Entry 6T56 (X-ray diffraction, 1.31 A resolution); this record covers chains L and H of the 3 polymer chains in the assembly.

[Chain L]
Protein: Prothrombin
Organism: Homo sapiens
Notes: EC 3.4.21.5
UniProtKB: P00734 (THRB_HUMAN); the construct lacks a stretch of the UniProt sequence, so the offset changes along the chain: -4 to 0 = UniProt 328-332; 1-14 = UniProt 336-349
Amino-acid sequence (36 residues; each row starts with the number of its first residue; a row labelled like 14A-14M holds insertion residues (14A, then the next letters in order); numbers below 1 keep their minus sign (Thr-4 is residue -4)):
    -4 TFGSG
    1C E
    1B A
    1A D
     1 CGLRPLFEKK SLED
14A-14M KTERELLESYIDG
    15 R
Unresolved in the structure: -4 to 0, 15
Curated features (UniProtKB/Swiss-Prot):
  - site: Arg15 (Cleavage)

[Chain H]
Protein: Prothrombin
Organism: Homo sapiens
Notes: EC 3.4.21.5
UniProtKB: P00734 (THRB_HUMAN); the construct lacks a stretch of the UniProt sequence and is renumbered around it, so the offset changes along the chain: 16-36 = UniProt 364-384; 37-60 = UniProt 386-409; 61-77 = UniProt 419-435; 78-97 = UniProt 437-456; 7 more segments
Amino-acid sequence (259 residues; row label = number of the first residue in the row; note: 3 numbers in that range are skipped by the numbering (no residue carries them; nothing is unmodelled there); a row labelled like 60A-60I holds insertion residues (60A, then the next letters in order)):
    16 IVEGSDAEIG MSPWQVMLFR K
   36A S
    37 PQELLCGASL ISDRWVLTAA HCLL
60A-60I YPPWDKNFT
    61 ENDLLVRIGK HSRTRYE
   77A R
    78 NIEKISMLEK IYIHPRYNWR
   97A E
    98 NLDRDIALMK LKKPVAFSDY IHPVCLPDRE TA
129A-129C ASL
   130 LQAGYKGRVT GWGNLKET
147A-147G WTANVGK
   150 GQPSVLQVVN LPIVERPVCK DSTRIRITDN MFCAG
  184A Y
   185 KP
186A-186D DEGK
   187 RGDACEGDSG GPFVMKSP
204A-204B FN
   205 NRWYQMGIVS WGE
   219 GCD
  221A R
   222 DGKYGFYTHV FRLKKWIQKV IDQFGE
Unresolved in the structure: 147A-147G, 246-247
Curated features (UniProtKB/Swiss-Prot):
  - region: Ala183 to Val200 (High affinity receptor-binding region which is also known as the TP508 peptide)
  - active site (Charge relay system): His57, Asp102, Ser195
  - glycosylation: Asn60G (N-linked (GlcNAc...) (complex) asparagine)
Cystine bridges: Cys42-Cys58, Cys168-Cys182, Cys191-Cys220
Glycans and other covalent adducts: N-acetylglucosamine (NAG) linked to Asn60G
Ion coordination: Na+ site 1: Lys169, Thr172, Phe204A; Na+ site 2: Arg221A, Lys224
Ligand contacts:
  - benzylamine (ABN), molecule 1: Tyr60A, Arg97, Glu97A, Asn98, Leu99, Ile174, Trp215
  - benzylamine (ABN), molecule 2: Asp189, Ala190, Cys191, Glu192, Val213, Ser214, Trp215, Gly216, Gly219, Cys220, Gly226, Phe227

[How chain L and chain H interact]
Residue-residue contacts (64):
  Cys1(L) - Pro120(H)
  Cys1(L) - Val121(H)
  Cys1(L) - Cys122(H)  disulfide
  Cys1(L) - Arg206(H)  hydrogen bond (backbone-side chain)
  Asp1A(L) - His119(H)  salt bridge
  Asp1A(L) - Arg206(H)
  Ala1B(L) - Arg206(H)  hydrogen bond (backbone-side chain)
  Glu1C(L) - Ser48(H)
  Glu1C(L) - Phe114(H)
  Glu1C(L) - Pro120(H)
  Gly2(L) - Trp29(H)
  Gly2(L) - Pro120(H)  hydrogen bond (backbone-backbone)
  Gly2(L) - Cys122(H)
  Gly2(L) - Arg206(H)
  Gly2(L) - Trp207(H)  hydrogen bond (backbone-backbone)
  Leu3(L) - His119(H)  hydrogen bond (backbone-side chain)
  Leu3(L) - Asn205(H)
  Leu3(L) - Arg206(H)
  Arg4(L) - Gly25(H)
  Arg4(L) - Met26(H)  hydrogen bond (side chain-backbone)
  Arg4(L) - Pro28(H)
  Arg4(L) - Trp29(H)
  Arg4(L) - Arg137(H)
  Arg4(L) - Trp207(H)
  Pro5(L) - Ser115(H)
  Pro5(L) - Asp116(H)
  Pro5(L) - His119(H)
  Leu6(L) - Ile24(H)
  Leu6(L) - Asp116(H)
  Phe7(L) - Glu23(H)
  Phe7(L) - Ile24(H)
  Phe7(L) - Gly25(H)
  Phe7(L) - Met26(H)  hydrophobic
  Glu8(L) - Lys202(H)  salt bridge
  Glu8(L) - Asn205(H)
  Glu8(L) - Trp207(H)  hydrogen bond
  Lys9(L) - His119(H)
  Asp14(L) - Glu23(H)
  Asp14(L) - Met26(H)
  Asp14(L) - Arg137(H)  salt bridge
  Asp14(L) - Trp207(H)
  Lys14A(L) - Glu23(H)  hydrogen bond (backbone-side chain)
  Thr14B(L) - Arg137(H)  hydrogen bond
  Thr14B(L) - Asn159(H)  hydrogen bond
  Glu14C(L) - Arg137(H)
  Glu14C(L) - Lys202(H)  salt bridge
  Glu14E(L) - Lys135(H)  salt bridge
  Glu14E(L) - Asn159(H)  hydrogen bond
  Glu14E(L) - Tyr184A(H)  hydrogen bond
  Leu14F(L) - Lys135(H)
  Leu14F(L) - Gly136(H)
  Leu14F(L) - Asn159(H)
  Leu14F(L) - Trp207(H)  hydrophobic
  Leu14G(L) - Pro204(H)  hydrophobic
  Ser14I(L) - Gly133(H)
  Ser14I(L) - Tyr134(H)
  Ser14I(L) - Lys135(H)  hydrogen bond (side chain-backbone)
  Tyr14J(L) - Tyr134(H)  hydrophobic
  Tyr14J(L) - Lys135(H)  hydrogen bond (side chain-backbone)
  Tyr14J(L) - Met201(H)
  Tyr14J(L) - Lys202(H)  hydrogen bond (side chain-backbone)
  Tyr14J(L) - Pro204(H)
  Ile14K(L) - Tyr134(H)  hydrogen bond (backbone-side chain)
  Asp14L(L) - Tyr134(H)  hydrogen bond (backbone-side chain)
Other interface residues (no listed pair), chain H (32 interface residues in all): Ile47, Asp49, Tyr117, Gln131, Lys186D
Disulfides between the chains: Cys1(L)-Cys122(H)

[Summary]
23 residues of chain L face 32 of chain H across their interface; the contacts include 1 disulfide bond, 17
hydrogen bonds and 5 salt bridges. Among the polar pairs are Asp1A(L)-His119(H), Glu8(L)-Lys202(H) and
Glu14E(L)-Lys135(H). Bound to chain H: benzylamine. Covalently linked N-acetylglucosamine: at Asn60G(H).
Chain L is Prothrombin and chain H is Prothrombin, both from Homo sapiens; the structure, Thrombin in Complex
with Benzylamine, was determined by X-ray diffraction.
